PDB entry 6YTF | electron microscopy, 3.00 A resolution | chains k and o of the 10 polymer chains in the assembly

Chain k:
Name: 30S ribosomal protein S10
Source organism: Acinetobacter baumannii (strain ATCC 19606 / DSM 30007 / CIP 70.34 / JCM 6841 / NBRC 109757 / NCIMB 12457 / NCTC 12156 / 81)
Reference sequence: D0CCZ6 (D0CCZ6_ACIB2); residues 1-103 here correspond to UniProt positions 6-108 (UniProt number = residue number + 5)
Sequence (103 residues; each row starts with the number of its first residue):
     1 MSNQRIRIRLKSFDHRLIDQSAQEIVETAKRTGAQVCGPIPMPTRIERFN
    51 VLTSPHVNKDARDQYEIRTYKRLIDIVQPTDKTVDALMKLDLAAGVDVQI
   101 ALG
Not modelled in the structure: 1-3

Chain o:
Name: 30S ribosomal protein S14
Source organism: Acinetobacter baumannii (strain ATCC 19606 / DSM 30007 / CIP 70.34 / JCM 6841 / NBRC 109757 / NCIMB 12457 / NCTC 12156 / 81)
Reference sequence: D0CD10 (D0CD10_ACIB2); numbering as in UniProt (aligned over 1-101)
Sequence (101 residues; numbered 1 to 101; the number before each row is that of its first residue):
     1 MAKKGMINRELKREKTVAKYAAKRAELKATIANVNASDEERFEAMLKLQA
    51 LPRNASPVRLRNRCGLTGRPHGYFRKFGLSRNKLRDTVMQGDVPGVVKAS
   101 W
Not modelled in the structure: 1

Interface between chain k and chain o:
Pairs across the interface - 27 pairs, chain k then chain o:
  F13(k) - P94(o)  hydrophobic
  F13(k) - G95(o)
  E47(k) - K76(o)  salt bridge
  R48(k) - W101(o)
  F49(k) - F77(o)  hydrophobic
  N50(k) - F74(o)
  V51(k) - R81(o)
  V51(k) - L84(o)  hydrophobic
  L52(k) - R81(o)  hydrogen bond (backbone-side chain)
  T53(k) - R85(o)  hydrogen bond (backbone-side chain)
  S54(k) - R81(o)  hydrogen bond (backbone-side chain)
  P55(k) - R81(o)  hydrogen bond (backbone-side chain)
  D63(k) - R85(o)  salt bridge
  Q64(k) - K98(o)
  Q64(k) - A99(o)  hydrogen bond (backbone-backbone)
  Q64(k) - W101(o)
  Y65(k) - R85(o)
  Y65(k) - V88(o)  hydrophobic
  Y65(k) - M89(o)
  Y65(k) - V97(o)
  Y65(k) - A99(o)
  E66(k) - G95(o)
  E66(k) - V96(o)
  E66(k) - V97(o)  hydrogen bond (backbone-backbone)
  E66(k) - A99(o)
  E66(k) - S100(o)
  E66(k) - W101(o)
Other interface residues (no listed pair), chain k (16 interface residues in all): H56, I67
Other interface residues (no listed pair), chain o (17 interface residues in all): N82

Overview:
16 residues of chain k and 17 residues of chain o are in contact, with 6 hydrogen bonds and 2 salt bridges.
Polar contacts include E47(k)-K76(o), D63(k)-R85(o) and L52(k)-R81(o).
Here chain k is 30S ribosomal protein S10 and chain o is 30S ribosomal protein S14, both from Acinetobacter
baumannii (strain ATCC 19606 / DSM 30007 / CIP 70.34 / JCM 6841 / NBRC 109757 / NCIMB 12457 / NCTC 12156 /
81). Entry 6YTF (Acinetobacter baumannii ribosome-tigecycline complex - 30S subunit head) was determined by
electron microscopy together with 6YPU, 6YS5 and 6YT9 from the same study.
